Entry 6TI6 (solid-state NMR); this record covers chains E and N of the 16 polymer chains in the assembly.

[Chain E]
Name: Amyloid-beta precursor protein
Source organism: Homo sapiens
UniProtKB: P05067 (A4_HUMAN), isoform P05067-6; residues 1-40 here correspond to UniProt positions 616-655 (UniProt number = residue number + 615)
Amino-acid sequence (40 residues; each row starts with the number of its first residue):
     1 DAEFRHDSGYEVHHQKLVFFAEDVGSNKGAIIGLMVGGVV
Not modelled in the structure: 1-10

[Chain N]
Name: Amyloid-beta precursor protein
Source organism: Homo sapiens
UniProtKB: P05067 (A4_HUMAN), isoform P05067-5; residues 1-42 here correspond to UniProt positions 598-639 (UniProt number = residue number + 597)
Amino-acid sequence (42 residues; each row starts with the number of its first residue):
     1 DAEFRHDSGYEVHHQKLVFFAEDVGSNKGAIIGLMVGGVVIA
Not modelled in the structure: 1-10

[Interface between chain E and chain N]
Pairs across the interface (5):
  G37(E) with M35(N)
  V39(E) with I31(N); I32(N); G33(N)
  V40(E) with I31(N)
Interface residues without a listed pair, chain E (4 interface residues in all): I31
Interface residues without a listed pair, chain N (5 interface residues in all): A42

[In short]
The interface between chain E and chain N involves 4 residues on one side and 5 on the other.
Here chain E is Amyloid-beta precursor protein and chain N is Amyloid-beta precursor protein, both from Homo
sapiens. Entry 6TI6 (Mixing Abeta(1-40) and Abeta(1-42) peptides generates unique amyloid fibrils) was
determined by solid-state NMR together with 6TI7 from the same study.
